Entry 6ABZ (X-ray diffraction, 1.70 A resolution); this record covers chain A.

# Chain A
Protein: Lysozyme C
From: Gallus gallus
Notes: EC 3.2.1.17
UniProt: P00698 (LYSC_CHICK); residues 1-129 here correspond to UniProt positions 19-147 (UniProt number = residue number + 18)
Sequence (129 residues; each row starts with the number of its first residue):
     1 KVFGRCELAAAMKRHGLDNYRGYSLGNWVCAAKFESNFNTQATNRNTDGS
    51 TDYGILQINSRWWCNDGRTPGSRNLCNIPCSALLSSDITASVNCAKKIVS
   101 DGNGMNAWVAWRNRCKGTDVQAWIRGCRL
Cystine bridges: Cys-6/Cys-127, Cys-30/Cys-115, Cys-64/Cys-80, Cys-76/Cys-94
Metal / ion sites: Na+: Ser-60, Cys-64, Ser-72, Arg-73
Residues lining bound ligands: s-1,2-propanediol (PGO): Asp-52, Gln-57, Ile-58, Asn-59, Trp-63, Ile-98, Ala-107, Trp-108

# In short
Chain A binds s-1,2-propanediol. The Na+ site is built by Ser-60, Cys-64, Ser-72 and Arg-73.
Chain A is Lysozyme C (Gallus gallus); the structure, Crystal Structure of HEWL in deionized water, was
determined by X-ray diffraction, deposited together with 6AGN and 6AGR.
